PDB entry 3H0M | X-ray diffraction, 2.80 A resolution | chains B and C of the 3 polymer chains in the assembly

[Chain B]
Protein: Aspartyl/glutamyl-tRNA(Asn/Gln) amidotransferase subunit B
Organism: Aquifex aeolicus
Notes: EC 6.3.5.-
UniProt: O66766 (GATB_AQUAE); residue numbers follow UniProt; this construct covers 1-478
Amino-acid sequence (478 residues; numbered 1 to 478; the number before each row is that of its first residue):
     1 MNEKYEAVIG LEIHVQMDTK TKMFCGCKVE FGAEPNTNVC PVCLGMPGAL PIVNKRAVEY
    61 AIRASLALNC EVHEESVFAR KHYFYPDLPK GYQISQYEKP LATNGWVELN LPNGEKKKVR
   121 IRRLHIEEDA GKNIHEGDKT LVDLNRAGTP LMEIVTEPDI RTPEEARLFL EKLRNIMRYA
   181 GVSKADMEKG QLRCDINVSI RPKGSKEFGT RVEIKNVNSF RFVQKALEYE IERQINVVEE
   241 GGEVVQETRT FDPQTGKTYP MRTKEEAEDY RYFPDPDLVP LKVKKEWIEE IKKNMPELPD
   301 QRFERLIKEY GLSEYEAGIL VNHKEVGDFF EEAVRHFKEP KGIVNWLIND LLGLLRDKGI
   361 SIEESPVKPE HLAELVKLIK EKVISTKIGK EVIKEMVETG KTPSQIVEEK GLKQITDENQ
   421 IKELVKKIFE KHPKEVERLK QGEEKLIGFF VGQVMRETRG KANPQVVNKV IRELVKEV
Disordered / not traced: 1-2, 413-478
Ion coordination: Mg2+: His14, Glu127, Glu153; Zn2+: Cys25, Cys27, Cys40, Cys43
Reported in the primary citation:
  - Mg2+ coordination: His14, Glu127, Glu153

[Chain C]
Protein: Glutamyl-tRNA(Gln) amidotransferase subunit C
Organism: Aquifex aeolicus
Notes: EC 6.3.5.-
UniProt: O67904 (GATC_AQUAE); residues 1-94 here = UniProt positions 1-94
Amino-acid sequence (94 residues; numbered 1 to 94; the number before each row is that of its first residue):
     1 MVDREWVLKI AKLARLELKE EEIEVFQKQL SDILDFIDQL KELDTENVEP YIQEFEETPM
    61 REDEPHPSLD REKALMNAPE RKDGFFVVPR VVEV
Disordered / not traced: 1, 93-94

[Chain B / chain C interface]
Contacting residue pairs - 81 pairs, chain B then chain C:
  Thr19(B) with Asp63(C)
  Lys20(B) with Asp63(C), hydrogen bond (backbone-side chain)
  Thr21(B) with Arg61(C); Asp63(C), hydrogen bond (backbone-side chain); Glu64(C), hydrogen bond (side chain-backbone); Pro65(C)
  Lys22(B) with Arg61(C), hydrogen bond (backbone-side chain)
  Met23(B) with Arg61(C), hydrogen bond (backbone-side chain)
  Phe24(B) with Arg61(C)
  Cys25(B) with Arg61(C), hydrogen bond (backbone-side chain)
  Gly26(B) with Arg61(C); Pro65(C); His66(C), hydrogen bond (backbone-backbone)
  Cys27(B) with Ser68(C), hydrogen bond
  Lys28(B) with Pro65(C)
  Glu34(B) with Arg71(C)
  Pro35(B) with Arg71(C), hydrogen bond (backbone-side chain); Asp83(C); Gly84(C); Phe85(C), hydrophobic
  Asn36(B) with Arg71(C); Gly84(C), hydrogen bond (side chain-backbone); Phe85(C); Phe86(C)
  Thr37(B) with Ser68(C); Arg71(C)
  Asn38(B) with Ser68(C)
  Val39(B) with Ser68(C), hydrogen bond (backbone-side chain); Leu69(C), hydrogen bond (backbone-backbone); Ala74(C), hydrophobic
  Leu44(B) with Ala74(C), hydrophobic; Phe86(C), hydrophobic
  Ile52(B) with Arg61(C), hydrogen bond (backbone-side chain)
  Val53(B) with Met60(C); Arg61(C), hydrogen bond (backbone-backbone)
  Asn54(B) with Arg61(C); Asp63(C), hydrogen bond
  Lys55(B) with Met60(C); Arg61(C), hydrogen bond (backbone-backbone); Glu62(C)
  Arg56(B) with Asp63(C), salt bridge
  Phe84(B) with Leu13(C); Ala14(C); Arg15(C)
  Tyr85(B) with Val91(C)
  Pro86(B) with Val91(C), hydrophobic
  Asn133(B) with Val91(C)
  His135(B) with Arg90(C); Val91(C)
  Glu136(B) with Lys82(C), salt bridge
  Gly137(B) with Arg90(C), hydrogen bond (backbone-side chain)
  Asp138(B) with Pro89(C); Arg90(C), hydrogen bond (backbone-backbone)
  Lys139(B) with Glu80(C), salt bridge; Val87(C); Val88(C); Arg90(C)
  Thr140(B) with Phe86(C); Val87(C); Val88(C), hydrogen bond (backbone-backbone); Pro89(C); Arg90(C); Val91(C), hydrogen bond (side chain-backbone)
  Leu141(B) with Lys82(C); Phe85(C), hydrophobic; Phe86(C)
  Val142(B) with Phe85(C); Phe86(C), hydrogen bond (backbone-backbone)
  Asp143(B) with Phe85(C)
  Glu268(B) with Leu13(C); Arg15(C), salt bridge
  Arg271(B) with Leu13(C), hydrogen bond (side chain-backbone)
  Val279(B) with Phe55(C), hydrophobic; Pro59(C)
  Pro280(B) with Ile52(C), hydrophobic; Phe55(C); Thr58(C), hydrogen bond (backbone-side chain)
  Leu281(B) with Thr58(C)
  Lys282(B) with Phe55(C); Glu56(C); Thr58(C), hydrogen bond (backbone-side chain)
Other interface residues (no listed pair), chain B (49 interface residues in all): Cys40, Pro41, Val58, Ile134, Leu144, Thr263, Asp269, Trp287
Other interface residues (no listed pair), chain C (34 interface residues in all): Lys12, Gln53, Leu75, Val92

[Summary]
Chain B and chain C form an interface of 49 and 34 residues respectively, with 24 hydrogen bonds and 4 salt
bridges. Polar contacts include Arg56(B)-Asp63(C), Glu136(B)-Lys82(C) and Lys139(B)-Glu80(C). His14(B),
Glu127(B) and Glu153(B) form the Mg2+ site. The paper reports Mg2+ coordination by His14(B), Glu127(B) and
Glu153(B).
Here chain B is Aspartyl/glutamyl-tRNA(Asn/Gln) amidotransferase subunit B and chain C is Glutamyl-tRNA(Gln)
amidotransferase subunit C, both from Aquifex aeolicus. Entry 3H0M (Structure of trna-dependent
amidotransferase gatcab from aquifex aeolicus) was determined by X-ray diffraction, deposited together with
3H0L and 3H0R.
